PDB entry 7CQN | X-ray diffraction, 1.96 A resolution | chains A and B of the 3 polymer chains in the assembly

== Chain A (and B) ==
Name: Type III glutamate--ammonia ligase
Source organism: Rhodovulum sp. 12E13
Notes: EC 6.3.1.2; chain B of this document is another copy of the same molecule, construct and numbering; everything in this record applies to it too
UniProtKB: A0A369R1N0 (A0A369R1N0_9RHOB); residue numbers follow UniProt; this construct covers 1-430
Chain sequence (450 residues; numbered -19 to 430; the number before each row is that of its first residue; numbers below 1 keep their minus sign (Met-19 is residue -19)):
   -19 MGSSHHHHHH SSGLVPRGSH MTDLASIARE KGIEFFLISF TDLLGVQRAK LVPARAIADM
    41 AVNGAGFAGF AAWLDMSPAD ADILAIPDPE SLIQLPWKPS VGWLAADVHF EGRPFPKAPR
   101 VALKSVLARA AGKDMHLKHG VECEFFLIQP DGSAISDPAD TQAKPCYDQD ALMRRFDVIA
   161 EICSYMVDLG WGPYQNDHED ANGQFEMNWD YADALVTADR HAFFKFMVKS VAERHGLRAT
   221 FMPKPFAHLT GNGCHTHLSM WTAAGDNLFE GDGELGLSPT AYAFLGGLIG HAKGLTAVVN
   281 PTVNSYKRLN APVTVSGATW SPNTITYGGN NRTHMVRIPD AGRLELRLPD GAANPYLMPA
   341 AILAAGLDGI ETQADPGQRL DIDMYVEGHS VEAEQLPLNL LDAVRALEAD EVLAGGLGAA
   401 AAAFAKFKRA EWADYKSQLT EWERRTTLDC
Disordered / not traced: -19 to 1
Sequence notes: initiating methionine (-19); expression tag (-18 to 0)
Residues lining bound ligands:
  - AMP-PCP (ACP; phosphomethylphosphonic acid adenylate ester), molecule 1: Lys30, Gly46, Phe47, Asp62
  - AMP-PCP (ACP), molecule 2: Lys118, His119, Gly120, Val121, Glu122, Tyr174, Gln175, Glu186, Asn188, Trp189, Asp190, Tyr191, His237, Leu238, Ser239, Trp241, Asn247, Arg312, Arg317, Pro319, Gly322, Arg323, Glu325
What the authors report for this chain:
  - conformationally variable residues (loop rearrangement, order/disorder transition): Lys287 to Ile305
  - binding site for AMP-PCP: Glu122, Tyr174, Gln175, Trp189, Tyr191, His237, Ser239, Arg312, Arg317
  - mutagenesis - Y147A, Y174A, R317A: decreased stability
  - catalytic residues: Asp177, Glu186 (proposed by the authors, not directly observed)

== Interface between chain A and chain B ==
Residue-residue contacts - 65 pairs, chain A then chain B:
  Phe15(A) - Ala160(B)
  Phe15(A) - Cys163(B)  hydrophobic
  Phe15(A) - Ser164(B)
  Leu17(A) - Met153(B)  hydrophobic
  Ser19(A) - Gln149(B)  hydrogen bond
  Val26(A) - Gln142(B)
  Val26(A) - Asp148(B)
  Gln27(A) - Tyr147(B)
  Gln27(A) - Asp148(B)
  Gln27(A) - Gln149(B)  hydrogen bond (backbone-backbone)
  Arg28(A) - Lys144(B)  hydrogen bond (side chain-backbone)
  Arg28(A) - Pro145(B)
  Arg28(A) - Cys146(B)  hydrogen bond (side chain-backbone)
  Arg28(A) - Tyr147(B)
  Ala29(A) - Tyr147(B)  hydrogen bond (backbone-backbone)
  Ala29(A) - Gln149(B)
  Ala29(A) - Leu152(B)
  Lys30(A) - Gln175(B)  hydrogen bond
  Lys30(A) - Asn176(B)
  Lys30(A) - Asp177(B)  salt bridge
  Leu31(A) - Leu152(B)
  Leu31(A) - Phe156(B)  hydrophobic
  Leu31(A) - Gln175(B)
  Leu31(A) - Asn176(B)  hydrogen bond (backbone-backbone)
  Val32(A) - Tyr174(B)
  Pro33(A) - Pro173(B)
  Pro33(A) - Tyr174(B)
  Pro33(A) - Gln175(B)
  Arg35(A) - Gly172(B)  hydrogen bond (side chain-backbone)
  Arg35(A) - Pro173(B)  hydrogen bond (side chain-backbone)
  Ala36(A) - Tyr174(B)
  Phe47(A) - Tyr147(B)  hydrophobic
  Ala48(A) - Tyr147(B)  hydrogen bond (backbone-side chain)
  Ala48(A) - Trp300(B)  hydrophobic
  Phe50(A) - Lys144(B)  hydrogen bond (backbone-side chain)
  Phe50(A) - Ser296(B)
  Phe50(A) - Gly297(B)
  Phe50(A) - Ala298(B)  hydrophobic
  Phe50(A) - Trp300(B)  hydrophobic
  Ala51(A) - Lys144(B)
  Ala51(A) - Cys146(B)  hydrophobic
  Ala51(A) - Asp180(B)
  Ala52(A) - Lys144(B)
  Trp53(A) - Lys144(B)
  Ser57(A) - Asp363(B)
  Pro58(A) - Trp300(B)  hydrophobic
  Pro58(A) - Arg312(B)  hydrogen bond (backbone-backbone)
  Pro58(A) - Thr313(B)
  Pro58(A) - Asp363(B)
  Ala59(A) - Asn310(B)
  Ala59(A) - Asn311(B)
  Ala59(A) - Thr313(B)
  Ala59(A) - Ile362(B)
  Ala59(A) - Asp363(B)
  Asp60(A) - Asn310(B)
  Ala61(A) - Asn310(B)  hydrogen bond (backbone-backbone)
  Asp62(A) - Arg312(B)  salt bridge
  Asp62(A) - Arg317(B)  salt bridge
  Leu75(A) - Met153(B)  hydrophobic
  Lys78(A) - Phe156(B)
  Val81(A) - Phe156(B)  hydrophobic
  Trp83(A) - Gln149(B)
  Phe206(A) - Gln149(B)
  Phe206(A) - Asp150(B)
  Glu213(A) - Arg154(B)  salt bridge
Interface residues without a listed pair, chain A (32 interface residues in all): Lys209
Interface residues without a listed pair, chain B (38 interface residues in all): Asp157, Ile159, Val167, Asp190, Tyr365

== In short ==
32 residues of chain A and 38 residues of chain B are in contact; the contacts include 13 hydrogen bonds and 4
salt bridges. Polar contacts include Lys30(A)-Asp177(B), Asp62(A)-Arg312(B) and Asp62(A)-Arg317(B). Ligands of
chain A: AMP-PCP. From the paper: catalytic residues Asp177(A) and Glu186(A); Y147A, Y174A and R317A of chain
A reduce stability.
Both chains are Type III glutamate--ammonia ligase (Rhodovulum sp. 12E13). Entry 7CQN (GmaS in complex with
AMPPCP) was determined by X-ray diffraction (same publication as 7CQL, 7CQQ, 7CQU, 7CQW and 7CQX).
